PDB entry 2HS4 | X-ray diffraction, 2.70 A resolution | chain A

== Chain A ==
Molecule: Phosphoribosylformylglycinamidine synthase II
Source organism: Thermotoga maritima
Notes: EC 6.3.5.3
Reference sequence: Q9X0X3 (PURL_THEMA); residue numbers follow UniProt; this construct covers 1-603
Sequence (603 residues; numbered 1 to 603; the number before each row is that of its first residue):
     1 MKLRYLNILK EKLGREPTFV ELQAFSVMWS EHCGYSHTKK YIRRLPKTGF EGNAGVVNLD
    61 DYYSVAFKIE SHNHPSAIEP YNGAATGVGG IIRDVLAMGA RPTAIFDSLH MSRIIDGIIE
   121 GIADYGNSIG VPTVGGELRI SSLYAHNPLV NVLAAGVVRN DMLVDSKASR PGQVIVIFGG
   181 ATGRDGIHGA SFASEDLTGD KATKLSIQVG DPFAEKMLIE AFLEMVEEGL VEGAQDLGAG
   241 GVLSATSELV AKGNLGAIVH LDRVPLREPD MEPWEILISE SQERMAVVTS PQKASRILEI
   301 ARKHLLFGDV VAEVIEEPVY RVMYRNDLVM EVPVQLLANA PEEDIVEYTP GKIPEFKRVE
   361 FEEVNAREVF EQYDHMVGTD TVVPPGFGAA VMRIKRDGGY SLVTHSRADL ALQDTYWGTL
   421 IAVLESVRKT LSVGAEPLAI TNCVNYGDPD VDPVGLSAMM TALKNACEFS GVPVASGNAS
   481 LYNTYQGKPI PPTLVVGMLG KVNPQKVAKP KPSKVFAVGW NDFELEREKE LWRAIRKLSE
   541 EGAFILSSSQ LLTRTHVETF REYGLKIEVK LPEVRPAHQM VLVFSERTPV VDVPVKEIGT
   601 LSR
Disordered / not traced: 1
Curated features (UniProtKB/Swiss-Prot):
  - active site: His32, His72 (Proton acceptor)
  - binding site (ATP): Tyr35, Lys68, Asp107, Gly136 to Arg139, Gly388, Lys429, Asn442, Gly477, Ser549, His556
  - binding site (Mg(2+)): Glu70, Asp94, Asp236, Asn478
  - binding site (substrate): Ser71 to His74, Arg93, Gly189, Gln208, Glu280 to Gln282, Ser480
  - mutagenesis: His32 (H32A: Loss of FGAM synthase activity; H32Q: Loss of FGAM synthase activity), His72 (H72A: Strong decrease of the binding affinity and 20-fold decrease of the catalytic efficiency for FGAR. It has no effect on the ATP binding site, however it affects binding of FGAR ...)
Bound ions: Mg2+ site 1: Glu70, Asn478 (together with AMP-PCP); Mg2+ site 2: Asp94, Asp236 (together with AMP-PCP)
Small-molecule neighbours:
  - AMP-PCP (ACP; phosphomethylphosphonic acid adenylate ester): His32, Cys33, Tyr35, Ile42, Leu45, Asn53, Ala54, Lys68, Glu70, Asp94, Gly238, Ala239, Ser244, Asn442, Val444, Val474, Ser476, Gly477, Asn478, Ala479
  - FGR (N-(N-formylglycyl)-5-O-phosphono-beta-D-ribofuranosylamine): His32, Glu70, Ser71, His72, Asn73, His74, Pro75, Thr86, Gly90, Arg93, Gly189, Ala190, Phe192, Ala193, Gln208, Leu237, Gly238, Ala239, Glu280, Gln282, Ser480
From the paper describing this entry:
  - binding site for AMP-PCP: Tyr35, Leu45, Asn442, Val474, Asn478
  - Mg2+ coordination: Glu70, Asp94, Asp236, Asn478
  - binding site for phosphate ion: Arg139, Lys429, Ser548, Ser549
  - binding site for FGR: His32, Ser71, His72, Asn73, His74, Arg93, Gly189, Glu280, Ser480
  - conformationally variable residues (loop rearrangement, order/disorder transition): Gly186 to Ile207, Tyr482 to Pro489
  - contacts within the chain: His74-Glu195 (hydrogen bond), Gly189-Ala193 (hydrogen bond), Ala190-Ser194 (hydrogen bond), Asp196-Thr484 (hydrogen bond), Asp196-Gly487 (hydrogen bond), Asp196-Gln486 (hydrogen bond), Leu197-Thr484 (hydrogen bond)
  - mutagenesis - H32A, H32Q: abolished catalytic activity
  - catalytic residues: His32
  - mutagenesis - H72A, H72Q: decreased catalytic activity
  - mutagenesis - H72A: decreased binding to FGR
  - catalytic residues: His72 (proposed by the authors, not directly observed)

== Summary ==
Ligands of chain A: AMP-PCP and compound FGR. The Mg2+ site 1 is built by Glu70 and Asn478. From UniProt:
active-site residues His32 and His72, 13 ATP-binding residues, 4 Mg2+-binding residues and 11
substrate-binding residues. The paper reports catalytic residues His32 and His72; H32A and H32Q abolish
catalytic activity; 4 substitutions were tested in all.
Chain A is Phosphoribosylformylglycinamidine synthase II (Thermotoga maritima); the structure, T. maritima
PurL complexed with FGAR and AMPPCP, was determined by X-ray diffraction together with 2HRU, 2HRY, 2HS0 and
2HS3 from the same study.
